PDB entry 3A6N | X-ray diffraction, 2.70 A resolution | chains D and J of the 10 polymer chains in the assembly

== Chain D ==
Name: Histone H2B type 1-J
Source organism: Homo sapiens
UniProtKB: P06899 (H2B1J_HUMAN); residues 0-125 here correspond to UniProt positions 1-126 (UniProt number = residue number + 1)
Chain sequence (129 residues; each row starts with the number of its first residue; numbers below 1 keep their minus sign (Gly-3 is residue -3)):
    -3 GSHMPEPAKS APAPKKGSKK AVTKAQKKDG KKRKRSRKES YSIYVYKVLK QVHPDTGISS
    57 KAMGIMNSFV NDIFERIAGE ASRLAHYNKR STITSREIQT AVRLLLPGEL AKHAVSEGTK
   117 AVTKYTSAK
Not modelled in the structure: -3 to 30, 125
Differences from the reference sequence: expression tag (-3 to -1)
Swiss-Prot annotation at these positions:
  - modified residue: Pro1 (N-acetylproline), Glu2 (ADP-ribosyl glutamic acid), Lys5 (N6-(2-hydroxyisobutyryl)lysine), Ser6 (ADP-ribosylserine), Lys11 (N6-(beta-hydroxybutyryl)lysine), Lys12 (N6-(2-hydroxyisobutyryl)lysine), Ser14 (Phosphoserine), Lys15 (N6-acetyllysine), Lys16 (N6-(beta-hydroxybutyryl)lysine), Lys20 (N6-(2-hydroxyisobutyryl)lysine), Lys23 (N6-(2-hydroxyisobutyryl)lysine), Lys24 (N6-(2-hydroxyisobutyryl)lysine), Lys34 (N6-(2-hydroxyisobutyryl)lysine), Glu35 (PolyADP-ribosyl glutamic acid), Ser36 (Phosphoserine), Lys43 (N6-(2-hydroxyisobutyryl)lysine), Lys46 (N6-(2-hydroxyisobutyryl)lysine), Lys57 (N6,N6-dimethyllysine), Arg79 (Dimethylated arginine), Lys85 (N6,N6,N6-trimethyllysine) and 6 more in UniProt
  - glycosylation: Ser112 (O-linked (GlcNAc) serine)
  - cross-link (Glycyl lysine isopeptide (Lys-Gly)): Lys5 (interchain with G-Cter in SUMO2), Lys20 (interchain with G-Cter in SUMO2), Lys34 (interchain with G-Cter in ubiquitin), Lys120 (interchain with G-Cter in ubiquitin)

== Chain J ==
Molecule: 146-nt DNA strand
Sequence (146 nucleotides; row label = number of the first residue in the row):
   147 ATCAATATCC ACCTGCAGAT TCTACCAAAA GTGTATTTGG AAACTGCTCC ATCAAAAGGC
   207 ATGTTCAGCT GAATTCAGCT GAACATGCCT TTTGATGGAG CAGTTTCCAA ATACACTTTT
   267 GGTAGAATCT GCAGGTGGAT ATTGAT
Not modelled in the structure: 147

== Chain D / chain J interface ==
Contacting residue pairs - 11 pairs, chain D then chain J:
  Arg31(D) with DA270(J), phosphate contact; DG271(J), salt bridge to the phosphate
  Arg33(D) with DT269(J), sugar contact; DA270(J), phosphate contact
  Lys34(D) with DT269(J), sugar contact; DA270(J), hydrogen bond to the phosphate
  Glu35(D) with DT269(J), phosphate contact
  Ser36(D) with DT269(J), hydrogen bond to the phosphate
  Ile39(D) with DG268(J), phosphate contact; DT269(J), phosphate contact
  Tyr40(D) with DG268(J), hydrogen bond to the phosphate
Also at the interface, not in a pair above, chain D (8 interface residues in all): Ser32

== Overview ==
The interface between chain D and chain J involves 8 residues on one side and 4 on the other, with 3 hydrogen
bonds and 1 salt bridge. Polar contacts include Lys34(D)-DA270(J), Ser36(D)-DT269(J) and Tyr40(D)-DG268(J).
Here chain D is Histone H2B type 1-J (Homo sapiens) and chain J is a 146-nt DNA strand. Entry 3A6N (The
nucleosome containing a testis-specific histone variant, human H3T) was determined by X-ray diffraction
together with 3AFA from the same study.
